Entry 1HE5 (X-ray diffraction, 1.50 A resolution); this record covers chain A.

== Chain A ==
Name: Biliverdin IX beta reductase
From: Homo sapiens
Notes: EC 1.3.1.24
Reference sequence: P30043 (FLRE_HUMAN); residues 2-205 here correspond to UniProt positions 1-204 (UniProt number = residue number - 1)
Sequence (206 residues; numbered 1 to 206; the number before each row is that of its first residue):
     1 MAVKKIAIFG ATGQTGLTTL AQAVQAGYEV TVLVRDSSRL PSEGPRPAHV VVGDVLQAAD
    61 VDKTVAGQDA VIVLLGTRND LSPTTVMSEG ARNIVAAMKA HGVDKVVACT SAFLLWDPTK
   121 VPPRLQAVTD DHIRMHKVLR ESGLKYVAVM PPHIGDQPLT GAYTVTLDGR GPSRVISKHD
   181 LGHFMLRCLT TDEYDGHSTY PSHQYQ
Unresolved in the structure: 206
Small-molecule neighbours:
  - lumichrome (LUM): Arg78, Leu81, Ser111, Ala112, Phe113, Trp116, Leu125, Val128, His132, Pro151, Pro152, His153
  - NADP (NAP; NADP nicotinamide-adenine-dinucleotide phosphate): Gly10, Ala11, Thr12, Gly13, Gln14, Thr15, Gly16, Arg35, Arg39, Gly53, Asp54, Val55, Leu56, Leu74, Leu75, Gly76, Thr77, Arg78, Val86, Met87, Cys109, Thr110, Ser111, Val128, His132, Pro151, Pro152, His153, Ile154

== In short ==
Bound to chain A: NADP and lumichrome.
Chain A is Biliverdin IX beta reductase (Homo sapiens); the structure, Human biliverdin IX beta reductase:
NADP/Lumichrome ternary complex, was determined by X-ray diffraction, deposited together with 1HDO, 1HE2, 1HE3
and 1HE4.
